6FCI - chains A and D; structure by X-ray diffraction, 1.94 A resolution.

== Chain A (and D) ==
Protein: Adenine phosphoribosyltransferase
Organism: Homo sapiens
Notes: EC 2.4.2.7; chain D of this document is another copy of the same molecule, construct and numbering; everything in this record applies to it too
Reference sequence: P07741 (APT_HUMAN); numbering as in UniProt (aligned over 2-180)
Chain sequence (179 residues; row label = number of the first residue in the row):
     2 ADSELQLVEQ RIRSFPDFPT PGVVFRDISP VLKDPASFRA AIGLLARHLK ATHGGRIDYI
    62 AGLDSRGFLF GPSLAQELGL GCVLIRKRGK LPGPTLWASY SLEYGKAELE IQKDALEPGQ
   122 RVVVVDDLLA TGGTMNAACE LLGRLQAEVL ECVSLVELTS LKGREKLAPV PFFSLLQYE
Small-molecule neighbours:
  - adenine (ADE): Val-24, Val-25, Phe-26, Arg-27, Arg-67, Glu-104, Tyr-105, Leu-129, Ala-131, Leu-159
  - 1-O-pyrophosphono-5-O-phosphono-ribose (PRP; 1-O-pyrophosphono-5-O-phosphono-alpha-D-ribofuranose): Asp-65, Ser-66, Arg-67, Lys-88, Ser-102, Leu-103, Glu-104, Tyr-105, Asp-127, Asp-128, Leu-129, Leu-130, Ala-131, Thr-132, Gly-133, Gly-134, Thr-135
Swiss-Prot annotation at these positions:
  - modified residue: Ala-2 (N-acetylalanine), Ser-4 (Phosphoserine), Ser-15 (Phosphoserine), Ser-30 (Phosphoserine), Tyr-60 (Phosphotyrosine), Ser-66 (Phosphoserine), Lys-114 (N6-acetyllysine), Thr-135 (Phosphothreonine)
  - natural variant: Leu-33 (L33P: In APRTD), Asp-65 (D65V: In APRTD), Val-84 (V84M: In APRTD), Leu-110 (L110P: In APRTD), Gly-133 (G133D: In APRTD), Met-136 (M136T: In APRTD), Val-150 (V150F: In APRTD), Cys-153 (C153R: In APRTD), Phe-173 (deletion: In APRTD)
From the paper describing this entry:
  - binding site for adenine: Val-25, Phe-26, Arg-27, Arg-67, Glu-104, Tyr-105, Leu-129, Leu-159
  - binding site for 1-O-pyrophosphono-5-O-phosphono-ribose: Tyr-105
  - contacts within the chain: Arg-67/Tyr-105 (hydrogen bond)
  - conformationally variable residues (loop rearrangement): Ala-99 to Leu-110
  - catalytic residues: Glu-104 (citing earlier work)
  - mutagenesis - Y105F: decreased catalytic activity on PRPP
  - mutagenesis - Y105F (140-fold): decreased catalytic activity on adenine
  - mutagenesis - Y105F: unchanged catalytic activity
  - mutagenesis - E104L, Y105F: decreased growth in response to in absence of exogenous adenine
  - mutagenesis - Y105F: unchanged expression
  - mutagenesis - Y105F: decreased catalytic activity on 1-O-pyrophosphono-5-O-phosphono-ribose
  - mutagenesis - Y105F: increased binding to 1-O-pyrophosphono-5-O-phosphono-ribose

== Chain A / chain D interface ==
Contacting residue pairs (76):
  Arg-14(A) with Gln-113(D), hydrogen bond; Asp-115(D), salt bridge
  Phe-16(A) with Pro-93(D), hydrophobic; Gly-94(D)
  Phe-19(A) with Gly-90(D); Lys-91(D); Leu-92(D); Pro-93(D)
  Phe-26(A) with Pro-93(D), hydrophobic
  Asp-28(A) with Pro-93(D); Gln-113(D), hydrogen bond
  Ile-29(A) with Leu-85(D), hydrophobic
  Ser-30(A) with Leu-85(D); Gln-113(D), hydrogen bond
  Leu-33(A) with Pro-73(D), hydrophobic; Gly-82(D); Cys-83(D), hydrogen bond (backbone-backbone)
  Lys-34(A) with Tyr-60(D); Gly-82(D); Cys-83(D), hydrogen bond (backbone-backbone); Asp-115(D); Ala-116(D), hydrogen bond (side chain-backbone)
  Pro-36(A) with Gln-77(D), hydrogen bond (backbone-side chain); Gly-80(D); Leu-81(D); Gly-82(D)
  Phe-39(A) with Pro-73(D), hydrophobic; Gln-77(D)
  Arg-40(A) with Gln-77(D)
  Tyr-60(A) with Lys-34(D)
  Asp-65(A) with Ser-66(D), hydrogen bond
  Ser-66(A) with Asp-65(D), hydrogen bond; Ser-66(D), hydrogen bond; Phe-69(D); Arg-87(D)
  Arg-67(A) with Arg-87(D)
  Phe-69(A) with Ser-66(D); Phe-69(D); Leu-70(D), hydrophobic
  Leu-70(A) with Phe-69(D), hydrophobic; Pro-73(D); Leu-85(D), hydrophobic
  Pro-73(A) with Leu-33(D), hydrophobic; Phe-39(D), hydrophobic; Leu-70(D)
  Ser-74(A) with Ser-74(D), hydrogen bond; Gln-77(D)
  Gln-77(A) with Pro-36(D), hydrogen bond (side chain-backbone); Phe-39(D); Arg-40(D)
  Gly-80(A) with Pro-36(D)
  Leu-81(A) with Pro-36(D)
  Gly-82(A) with Leu-33(D); Lys-34(D); Pro-36(D)
  Cys-83(A) with Leu-33(D), hydrogen bond (backbone-backbone); Lys-34(D)
  Leu-85(A) with Ile-29(D), hydrophobic; Ser-30(D); Leu-70(D), hydrophobic
  Arg-87(A) with Ser-66(D); Arg-67(D)
  Gly-90(A) with Phe-19(D)
  Lys-91(A) with Phe-19(D)
  Leu-92(A) with Phe-19(D)
  Pro-93(A) with Phe-16(D), hydrophobic; Phe-19(D), hydrophobic; Phe-26(D), hydrophobic; Asp-28(D)
  Gly-94(A) with Phe-16(D)
  Gln-113(A) with Arg-14(D), hydrogen bond; Asp-28(D), hydrogen bond; Ser-30(D), hydrogen bond
  Asp-115(A) with Arg-14(D), salt bridge; Lys-34(D), hydrogen bond (backbone-side chain)
  Ala-116(A) with Lys-34(D), hydrogen bond (backbone-side chain)
Also at the interface, not in a pair above, chain A (38 interface residues in all): Ile-43, Val-84, Tyr-105
Also at the interface, not in a pair above, chain D (37 interface residues in all): Val-84, Leu-117

== Overview ==
38 residues of chain A face 37 of chain D across their interface; the contacts include 18 hydrogen bonds and 2
salt bridges. Polar contacts include Arg-14(A)/Asp-115(D), Arg-14(A)/Gln-113(D) and Asp-28(A)/Gln-113(D). From
the paper: the catalytic residue Glu-104(A); E104L and Y105F of chain A reduce growth in response to in
absence of exogenous adenine.
Chain A and chain D are both Adenine phosphoribosyltransferase (Homo sapiens); the structure, Crystal
Structure of Human APRT wild type in complex with Adenine, PRPP and Mg2+, was determined by X-ray diffraction,
deposited together with 6FCH, 6FCL, 6FD4, 6FD5 and 6FD6.
